PDB entry 1QVC | X-ray diffraction, 2.20 A resolution | chains A and D of the 4 polymer chains in the assembly

[Chain A]
Name: Single stranded DNA binding protein monomer
Source organism: Escherichia coli
UniProtKB: P02339 (SSB_ECOLI); numbering as in UniProt (aligned over 1-145)
Amino-acid sequence (145 residues; row label = number of the first residue in the row):
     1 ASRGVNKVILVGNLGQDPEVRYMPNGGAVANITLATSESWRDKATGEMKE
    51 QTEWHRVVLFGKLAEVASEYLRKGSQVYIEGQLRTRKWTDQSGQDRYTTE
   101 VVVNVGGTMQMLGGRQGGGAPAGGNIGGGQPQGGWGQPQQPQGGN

[Chain D]
Name: Single stranded DNA binding protein monomer
Source organism: Escherichia coli
UniProtKB: P02339 (SSB_ECOLI); residues 601-745 here correspond to UniProt positions 1-145 (UniProt number = residue number - 600)
Amino-acid sequence (145 residues; numbered 601 to 745; the number before each row is that of its first residue):
   601 ASRGVNKVILVGNLGQDPEVRYMPNGGAVANITLATSESWRDKATGEMKE
   651 QTEWHRVVLFGKLAEVASEYLRKGSQVYIEGQLRTRKWTDQSGQDRYTTE
   701 VVVNVGGTMQMLGGRQGGGAPAGGNIGGGQPQGGWGQPQQPQGGN
Disordered / not traced: 741-745

[Chain A / chain D interface]
Pairs across the interface - 7 pairs, chain A then chain D:
  Ile9(A) with Ile609(D), hydrophobic
  Gln76(A) with Leu712(D)
  Met111(A) with Met711(D), hydrophobic
  Leu112(A) with Gln676(D); Leu712(D), hydrophobic
  Arg115(A) with Gly674(D)
  Gln116(A) with Lys673(D)
Interface residues without a listed pair, chain A (9 interface residues in all): Val11, Tyr78, Gly113
Interface residues without a listed pair, chain D (8 interface residues in all): Val611, Tyr678

[Summary]
9 residues of chain A and 8 residues of chain D are in contact.
Both chains are Single stranded DNA binding protein monomer (Escherichia coli). Entry 1QVC (Crystal structure
analysis of single stranded DNA binding protein (ssb) from e.coli) was determined by X-ray diffraction
together with 1EQQ from the same study.
